Entry 5SB5 (X-ray diffraction, 2.31 A resolution); this record covers chains B and F of the 6 polymer chains in the assembly.

== Chain B ==
Protein: Tubulin beta-2B chain
From: Bos taurus
UniProt: Q6B856 (TBB2B_BOVIN); the author numbering skips numbers that UniProt does not, so the offset changes along the chain: 1-42 = UniProt 1-42; 45-360 = UniProt 43-358; 369-455 = UniProt 359-445
Chain sequence (445 residues; each row starts with the number of its first residue; note: 10 numbers in that range are skipped by the numbering (no residue carries them; nothing is unmodelled there)):
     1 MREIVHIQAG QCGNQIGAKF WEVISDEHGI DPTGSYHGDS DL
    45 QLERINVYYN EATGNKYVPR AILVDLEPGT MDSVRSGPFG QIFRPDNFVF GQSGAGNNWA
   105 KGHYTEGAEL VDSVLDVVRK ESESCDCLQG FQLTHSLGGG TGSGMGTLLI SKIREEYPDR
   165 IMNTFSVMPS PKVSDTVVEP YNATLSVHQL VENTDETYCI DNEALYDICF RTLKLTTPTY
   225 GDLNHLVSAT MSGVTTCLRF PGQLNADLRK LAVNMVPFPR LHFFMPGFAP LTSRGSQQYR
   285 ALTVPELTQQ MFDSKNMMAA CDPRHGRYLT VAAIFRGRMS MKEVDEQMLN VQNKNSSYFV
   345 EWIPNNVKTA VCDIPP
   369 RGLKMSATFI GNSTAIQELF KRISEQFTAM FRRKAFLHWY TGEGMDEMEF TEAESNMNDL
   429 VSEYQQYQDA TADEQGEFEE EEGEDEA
Disordered / not traced: 278-281, 438-455
Swiss-Prot annotation at these positions:
  - motif: Met1 to Ile4 (MREI motif)
  - binding site (GTP): Gln11, Glu71, Ser140, Gly144, Thr145, Gly146, Asn206, Asn228
  - binding site (Mg(2+)): Glu71
  - modified residue: Ser40 (Phosphoserine), Thr57 (Phosphothreonine), Lys60 (N6-acetyllysine), Ser174 (Phosphoserine), Thr287 (Phosphothreonine), Thr292 (Phosphothreonine), Arg320 (Omega-N-methylarginine), Glu448 (5-glutamyl polyglutamate)
  - cross-link (Glycyl lysine isopeptide (Lys-Gly)): Lys60 (interchain with G-Cter in ubiquitin), Lys326 (interchain with G-Cter in ubiquitin)
Metal / ion sites: Mg2+: Gln11 (together with GDP); Ca2+: Glu113 (shared with 1 residue of chain C)
Residues lining bound ligands:
  - 4CJ (N-{4-[2-(3-fluoroanilino)-1,3-thiazol-4-yl]phenyl}acetamide): Gly100, Asn101, Asn102, Lys105, Val182, Trp407
  - GDP (guanosine-5'-diphosphate): Gly10, Gln11, Cys12, Gln15, Ile16, Asp69, Asn101, Ser140, Gly142, Gly143, Gly144, Thr145, Gly146, Ser147, Val171, Pro173, Val177, Asp179, Glu183, Asn206, Leu209, Tyr224, Leu227, Asn228

== Chain F ==
Protein: Tubulin-Tyrosine Ligase
From: Gallus gallus
UniProt: E1BQ43 (E1BQ43_CHICK); numbering as in UniProt (aligned over 1-378)
Chain sequence (384 residues; each row starts with the number of its first residue):
     1 MYTFVVRDEN SSVYAEVSRL LLATGQWKRL RKDNPRFNLM LGERNRLPFG RLGHEPGLVQ
    61 LVNYYRGADK LCRKASLVKL IKTSPELSES CTWFPESYVI YPTNLKTPVA PAQNGIRHLI
   121 NNTRTDEREV FLAAYNRRRE GREGNVWIAK SSAGAKGEGI LISSEASELL DFIDEQGQVH
   181 VIQKYLEKPL LLEPGHRKFD IRSWVLVDHL YNIYLYREGV LRTSSEPYNS ANFQDKTCHL
   241 TNHCIQKEYS KNYGRYEEGN EMFFEEFNQY LMDALNTTLE NSILLQIKHI IRSCLMCIEP
   301 AISTKHLHYQ SFQLFGFDFM VDEELKVWLI EVNGAPACAQ KLYAELCQGI VDVAISSVFP
   361 LADTGQKTSQ PTSIFIKLHH HHHH
Disordered / not traced: 106-124, 138-143, 156-158, 176-177, 232-234, 363-372, 381-384
Construct notes: expression tag (379-384)
Metal / ion sites: Mg2+: Glu331 (together with AMP-PCP)
Residues lining bound ligands: AMP-PCP (ACP; phosphomethylphosphonic acid adenylate ester): Lys74, Ile148, Lys150, Gln183, Lys184, Tyr185, Leu186, Lys198, Asp200, Arg202, Arg222, His239, Leu240, Thr241, Asn242, Asp318, Met320, Ile330, Glu331, Asn333

== Interface between chain B and chain F ==
Residue-residue contacts (13; chain B residue first):
  Arg311(B) - Arg31(F)
  Leu333(B) - Pro56(F)
  Leu333(B) - Gly57(F)
  Gln336(B) - Arg36(F)  hydrogen bond
  Asn337(B) - Thr3(F)
  Asn337(B) - Arg36(F)  hydrogen bond
  Asn337(B) - Leu58(F)
  Lys338(B) - Met1(F)
  Ser340(B) - Leu30(F)
  Ser340(B) - Asn34(F)  hydrogen bond
  Ser341(B) - Arg31(F)
  Glu345(B) - Arg31(F)  salt bridge
  Asn349(B) - Arg36(F)
Interface residues without a listed pair, chain F (10 interface residues in all): Glu55

== Overview ==
9 residues of chain B and 10 residues of chain F are in contact, with 3 hydrogen bonds and 1 salt bridge.
Among the polar pairs are Glu345(B)-Arg31(F), Gln336(B)-Arg36(F) and Asn337(B)-Arg36(F). Bound to chain B: GDP
and compound 4CJ. Chain F binds AMP-PCP.
Here chain B is Tubulin beta-2B chain (Bos taurus) and chain F is Tubulin-Tyrosine Ligase (Gallus gallus).
Entry 5SB5 (Tubulin-todalam-9-complex) was determined by X-ray diffraction (same publication as 5SB3, 5SB4,
5SB6, 5SB7 and 7Z7D).
